5D5E - chains A and B; structure by X-ray diffraction, 2.41 A resolution.

== Chain A ==
Name: Insulin A chain
From: Sus scrofa
Reference sequence: P01315 (INS_PIG); residues 1-21 here correspond to UniProt positions 88-108 (UniProt number = residue number + 87)
Chain sequence (21 residues; row label = number of the first residue in the row):
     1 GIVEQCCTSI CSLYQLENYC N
Disulfides: Cys6-Cys11

== Chain B ==
Name: Insulin B chain
From: Sus scrofa
Reference sequence: P01315 (INS_PIG); residues 1-30 here correspond to UniProt positions 25-54 (UniProt number = residue number + 24)
Chain sequence (30 residues; numbered 1 to 30; the number before each row is that of its first residue):
     1 FVNQHLCGSH LVEALYLVCG ERGFFYTPKA

== How chain A and chain B interact ==
Residue-residue contacts (39; chain A residue first):
  Gly1(A) - Ala30(B)
  Ile2(A) - Leu11(B)  hydrophobic
  Ile2(A) - Leu15(B)  hydrophobic
  Val3(A) - Pro28(B)
  Cys6(A) - Gln4(B)
  Cys6(A) - His5(B)
  Cys6(A) - Leu6(B)  hydrogen bond (backbone-backbone)
  Cys6(A) - Leu11(B)  hydrophobic
  Cys7(A) - His5(B)
  Cys7(A) - Leu6(B)
  Cys7(A) - Cys7(B)  disulfide
  Thr8(A) - His5(B)
  Ser9(A) - His5(B)
  Ile10(A) - Asn3(B)
  Ile10(A) - Gln4(B)
  Ile10(A) - His5(B)
  Cys11(A) - Val2(B)
  Cys11(A) - Asn3(B)
  Cys11(A) - Gln4(B)  hydrogen bond (backbone-backbone)
  Cys11(A) - Leu6(B)  hydrophobic
  Ser12(A) - Val2(B)  hydrogen bond (backbone-backbone)
  Ser12(A) - Asn3(B)
  Leu13(A) - Val2(B)
  Leu13(A) - Val18(B)  hydrophobic
  Leu16(A) - Val2(B)  hydrophobic
  Leu16(A) - Leu11(B)  hydrophobic
  Leu16(A) - Leu15(B)
  Leu16(A) - Val18(B)  hydrophobic
  Glu17(A) - Val18(B)
  Asn18(A) - Phe25(B)
  Tyr19(A) - Leu15(B)  hydrophobic
  Tyr19(A) - Phe24(B)
  Tyr19(A) - Phe25(B)  hydrogen bond (backbone-backbone)
  Cys20(A) - Cys19(B)  disulfide
  Cys20(A) - Gly23(B)
  Asn21(A) - Arg22(B)  hydrogen bond (backbone-side chain)
  Asn21(A) - Gly23(B)  hydrogen bond (backbone-backbone)
  Asn21(A) - Phe24(B)
  Asn21(A) - Phe25(B)
Also at the interface, not in a pair above, chain A (18 interface residues in all): Glu4
Also at the interface, not in a pair above, chain B (19 interface residues in all): Ala14, Tyr26, Thr27
Cross-chain cystine bridges: Cys7(A)-Cys7(B), Cys20(A)-Cys19(B)

== Overview ==
18 residues of chain A and 19 residues of chain B are in contact, with 2 disulfide bonds and 6 hydrogen bonds.
Polar contacts include Asn21(A)-Arg22(B), Cys6(A)-Leu6(B) and Cys11(A)-Gln4(B).
Here chain A is Insulin A chain and chain B is Insulin B chain, both from Sus scrofa. Entry 5D5E (In meso in
situ serial X-ray crystallography structure of insulin by sulfur-SAD at 100 K) was determined by X-ray
diffraction together with 5D52, 5D53 and 5D54 from the same study.
